PDB entry 4RSU | X-ray diffraction, 2.30 A resolution | chains A and J of the 12 polymer chains in the assembly

# Chain A
Molecule: Tumor necrosis factor ligand superfamily member 14, soluble form
Source organism: Homo sapiens
Notes: fragment: EXTRACELLULAR DOMAIN, residues 83-240
UniProtKB: O43557 (TNF14_HUMAN); residue numbers follow UniProt; this construct covers 83-240
Sequence (165 residues; numbered 76 to 240; the number before each row is that of its first residue):
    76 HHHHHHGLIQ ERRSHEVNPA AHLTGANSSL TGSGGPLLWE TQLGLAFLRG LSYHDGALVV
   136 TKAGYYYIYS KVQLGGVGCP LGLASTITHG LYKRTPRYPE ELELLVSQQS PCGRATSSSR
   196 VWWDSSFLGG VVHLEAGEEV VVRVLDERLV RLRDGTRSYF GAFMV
Not modelled in the structure: 76-91
Sequence notes: expression tag (76-82); conflict Glu214 (Lys in O43557)
Disulfides: Cys154-Cys187

# Chain J
Molecule: Tumor necrosis factor receptor superfamily member 14
Source organism: Homo sapiens
Notes: fragment: TNFR-Cys 1-3 repeats, residues 39-162
UniProtKB: Q92956 (TNR14_HUMAN); numbering as in UniProt (aligned over 39-162)
Sequence (134 residues; each row starts with the number of its first residue):
    37 RSLPSCKEDE YPVGSECCPK CSPGYRVKEA CGELTGTVCE PCPPGTYIAH LNGLSKCLQC
    97 QMCDPAMGLR ASRNCSRTEN AVCGCSPGHF CIVQDGDHCA ACRAYATSSP GQRVQKGGTE
   157 SQDTLCTGHH HHHH
Not modelled in the structure: 143-170
Sequence notes: expression tag (37-38, 163-170)
Curated features (UniProtKB/Swiss-Prot):
  - glycosylation: Asn110 (N-linked (GlcNAc...) asparagine)
Disulfides: Cys42-Cys53, Cys54-Cys67, Cys57-Cys75, Cys78-Cys93, Cys96-Cys111, Cys99-Cys119, Cys121-Cys138, Cys127-Cys135
Glycans and other covalent adducts: N-acetylglucosamine (NAG) linked to Asn110
From the paper describing this entry:
  - mutagenesis - N88A: decreased binding to Tumor necrosis factor ligand superfamily member 14, soluble form (chain A)

# Chain A / chain J interface
Contacting residue pairs (17; chain A residue first):
  Gly107(A) with Cys119(J); His134(J); Cys135(J), hydrogen bond (backbone-backbone)
  Ser108(A) with Ser108(J); Val118(J); Cys119(J); His134(J)
  Gly109(A) with Asp133(J); His134(J)
  Leu220(A) with Gln130(J), hydrogen bond (backbone-side chain); Gly132(J); Asp133(J)
  Asp221(A) with Gln130(J)
  Arg223(A) with Cys127(J); Ile128(J), hydrogen bond (side chain-backbone); Val129(J); Gln130(J)
Other interface residues (no listed pair), chain A (8 interface residues in all): Thr106, Glu222
Other interface residues (no listed pair), chain J (12 interface residues in all): Gly120
Interface features reported in the paper:
  - interface residues, chain J: His134(J)

# In short
Chain A and chain J form an interface of 8 and 12 residues respectively; the contacts include 3 hydrogen
bonds. Among the polar pairs are Leu220(A)-Gln130(J), Arg223(A)-Ile128(J) and Gly107(A)-Cys135(J). From the
paper: N88A of chain J reduces binding to Tumor necrosis factor ligand superfamily member 14, soluble form
(chain A); the interface residue His134(J).
Chain A is Tumor necrosis factor ligand superfamily member 14, soluble form and chain J is Tumor necrosis
factor receptor superfamily member 14, both from Homo sapiens; the structure, Crystal structure of the light
and hvem complex, was determined by X-ray diffraction (same publication as 7MSG and 7MSJ).
